PDB entry 7B55 | X-ray diffraction, 1.60 A resolution | chains B and A

# Chain B
Molecule: Calcium/calmodulin-dependent protein kinase type II subunit alpha
Organism: Mus musculus
Notes: EC 2.7.11.17
UniProtKB: P11798 (KCC2A_MOUSE); residues 1-315 here = UniProt positions 1-315
Sequence (317 residues; row label = number of the first residue in the row; numbers below 1 keep their minus sign (Ser-1 is residue -1)):
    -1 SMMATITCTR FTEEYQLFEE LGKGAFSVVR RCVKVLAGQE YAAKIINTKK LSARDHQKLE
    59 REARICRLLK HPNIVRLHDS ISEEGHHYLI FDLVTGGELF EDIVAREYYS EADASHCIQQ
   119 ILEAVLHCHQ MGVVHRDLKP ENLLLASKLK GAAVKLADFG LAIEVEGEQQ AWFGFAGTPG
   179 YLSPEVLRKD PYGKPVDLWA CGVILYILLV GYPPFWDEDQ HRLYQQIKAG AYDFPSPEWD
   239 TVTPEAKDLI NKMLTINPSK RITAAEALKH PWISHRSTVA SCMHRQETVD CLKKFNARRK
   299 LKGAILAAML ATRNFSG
Disordered / not traced: -1 to 4, 313-315
Construct notes: expression tag (-1 to 0); engineered mutation Ala305 (Thr in P11798), Ala306 (Thr in P11798)
Curated features (UniProtKB/Swiss-Prot):
  - region: Leu290 to Lys300 (Calmodulin-binding), Thr310 to Gly315 (Interaction with BAALC)
  - active site: Asp135 (Proton acceptor)
  - binding site (ATP): Leu19 to Val27, Lys42
  - modified residue: Tyr13 (Phosphotyrosine), Ser257 (Phosphoserine), Thr286 (Phosphothreonine)
  - mutagenesis: Glu183 (E183V: Decreased protein abundance. Decreased autophosphorylation. Changed subcellular localization. Homozygous mice for that mutation are hyperactive and display repetitive behaviors ...), Thr286 (T286A: Abolishes autophosphorylation. Loss of FOXO3 activation. Reduces association with DAGLA ...)

# Chain A
Molecule: Alpha-actinin-2
Organism: Homo sapiens
UniProtKB: P35609 (ACTN2_HUMAN); residue numbers follow UniProt; this construct covers 825-894
Sequence (73 residues; each row starts with the number of its first residue):
   822 SNATDTAEQV IASFRILASD KPYILAEELR RELPPDQAQY CIKRMPAYSG PGSVPGALDY
   882 AAFSSALYGE SDL
Disordered / not traced: 822-826, 892-894
Construct notes: expression tag (822-824)

# How chain B and chain A interact
Pairs across the interface (25):
  Lys291(B) - Ile837(A)
  Lys292(B) - Ile837(A)
  Lys292(B) - Leu838(A)
  Ala295(B) - Ser834(A)
  Ala295(B) - Ile837(A)  hydrophobic
  Arg296(B) - Leu838(A)
  Arg296(B) - Glu853(A)  salt bridge
  Lys298(B) - Gln830(A)
  Lys298(B) - Ser834(A)
  Leu299(B) - Val831(A)  hydrophobic
  Leu299(B) - Ser834(A)
  Leu299(B) - Phe835(A)  hydrophobic
  Leu299(B) - Leu838(A)  hydrophobic
  Lys300(B) - Gln858(A)
  Ala302(B) - Val831(A)  hydrophobic
  Ala302(B) - Tyr889(A)
  Ile303(B) - Leu854(A)  hydrophobic
  Ile303(B) - Gln858(A)
  Ile303(B) - Cys862(A)  hydrophobic
  Leu304(B) - Gln858(A)
  Ala306(B) - Tyr861(A)  hydrogen bond (backbone-side chain)
  Met307(B) - Asp857(A)
  Met307(B) - Tyr861(A)  hydrophobic
  Thr310(B) - Tyr861(A)  hydrogen bond
  Thr310(B) - Arg865(A)
Interface residues without a listed pair, chain B (15 interface residues in all): Glu216, Arg311
Interface residues without a listed pair, chain A (16 interface residues in all): Pro856, Leu888

# In short
Chain B and chain A form an interface of 15 and 16 residues respectively; the contacts include 2 hydrogen
bonds and 1 salt bridge. Polar contacts include Arg296(B)-Glu853(A), Ala306(B)-Tyr861(A) and
Thr310(B)-Tyr861(A).
Here chain B is Calcium/calmodulin-dependent protein kinase type II subunit alpha (Mus musculus) and chain A
is Alpha-actinin-2 (Homo sapiens). Entry 7B55 (Crystal structure of CaMKII-actinin complex bound to MES) was
determined by X-ray diffraction.
